Entry 8FUN (X-ray diffraction, 2.24 A resolution); this record covers chains A and C of the 4 polymer chains in the assembly.

# Chain A (and C)
Molecule: Amidohydrolase
Organism: Rhodococcus wratislaviensis NBRC 100605
Notes: chain C of this document is another copy of the same molecule, construct and numbering; everything in this record applies to it too
UniProt: A0A402C2V4 (A0A402C2V4_RHOWR); residues 13-385 here correspond to UniProt positions 1-373 (UniProt number = residue number - 12)
Sequence (392 residues; row label = number of the first residue in the row; numbers below 1 keep their minus sign (Met-6 is residue -6)):
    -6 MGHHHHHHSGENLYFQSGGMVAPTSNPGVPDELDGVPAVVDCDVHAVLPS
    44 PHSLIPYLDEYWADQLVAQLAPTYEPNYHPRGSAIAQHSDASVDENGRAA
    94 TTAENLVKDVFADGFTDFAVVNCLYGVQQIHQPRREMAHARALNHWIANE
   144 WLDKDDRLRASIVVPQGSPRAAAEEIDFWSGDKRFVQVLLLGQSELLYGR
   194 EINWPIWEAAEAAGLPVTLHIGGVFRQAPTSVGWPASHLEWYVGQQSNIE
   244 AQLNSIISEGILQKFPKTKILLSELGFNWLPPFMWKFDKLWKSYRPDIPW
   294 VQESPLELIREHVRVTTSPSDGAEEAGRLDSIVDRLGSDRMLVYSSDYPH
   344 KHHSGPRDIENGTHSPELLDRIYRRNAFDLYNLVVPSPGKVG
Unresolved in the structure: -6 to 28, 379-385 (chain C: -6 to 27, 379-385)
Construct notes: expression tag (-6 to 12)
Bound ions: Mn2+: Asp36, His38, His213, Glu267, Asp340

# How chain A and chain C interact
Contacting residue pairs - 30 pairs, chain A then chain C:
  Tyr54(A) with Pro289(C), hydrogen bond (side chain-backbone)
  Gln125(A) with Asp290(C), hydrogen bond
  Pro126(A) with Glu252(C)
  Arg127(A) with Asp290(C); Trp293(C)
  Arg128(A) with Asp290(C), salt bridge
  Gly160(A) with Arg193(C), hydrogen bond (backbone-side chain); Ile195(C)
  Ser161(A) with Glu194(C)
  Pro162(A) with Ile195(C)
  Arg163(A) with Glu194(C), salt bridge
  Glu188(A) with Leu189(C); Arg193(C), salt bridge
  Leu189(A) with Leu189(C), hydrophobic
  Arg193(A) with Gly160(C), hydrogen bond (side chain-backbone); Glu188(C), salt bridge; Arg219(C)
  Glu194(A) with Ser161(C); Arg163(C), hydrogen bond (backbone-side chain)
  Ile195(A) with Gly160(C); Pro162(C); Arg163(C); Ile195(C), hydrophobic
  Pro198(A) with Arg163(C)
  Arg219(A) with Arg193(C)
  Glu252(A) with Pro126(C)
  Pro289(A) with Tyr54(C), hydrogen bond (backbone-side chain)
  Asp290(A) with Gln125(C), hydrogen bond; Arg128(C), salt bridge
  Trp293(A) with Arg127(C)
Interface residues without a listed pair, chain A (21 interface residues in all): Met130
Interface residues without a listed pair, chain C (21 interface residues in all): Met130, Pro292

# Overview
The chain A/chain C interface involves 21 residues from each chain, with 7 hydrogen bonds and 5 salt bridges.
Polar contacts include Arg128(A)-Asp290(C), Arg163(A)-Glu194(C) and Glu188(A)-Arg193(C). Asp36(A), His38(A),
His213(A), Glu267(A) and Asp340(A) coordinate Mn2+.
Chain A and chain C are both Amidohydrolase (Rhodococcus wratislaviensis NBRC 100605); the structure,
Enzymatically Active, Mn/Fe Metallated Form of AibH1H2, was determined by X-ray diffraction together with
8FUL, 8FUM and 8FUO from the same study.
